2FR5 - chains A and B of the 4 polymer chains in the assembly; structure by X-ray diffraction, 1.48 A resolution.

== Chain A (and B) ==
Molecule: Cytidine deaminase
Organism: Mus musculus
Notes: EC 3.5.4.5; chain B of this document is another copy of the same molecule, construct and numbering; everything in this record applies to it too
UniProtKB: P56389 (CDD_MOUSE); residue numbers follow UniProt; this construct covers 1-146
Sequence (146 residues; each row starts with the number of its first residue):
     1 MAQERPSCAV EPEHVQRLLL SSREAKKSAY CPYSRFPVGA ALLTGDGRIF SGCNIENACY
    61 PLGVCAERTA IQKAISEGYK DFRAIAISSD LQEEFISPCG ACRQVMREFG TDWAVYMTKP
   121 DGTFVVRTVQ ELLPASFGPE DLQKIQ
Unresolved in the structure: 1-10 (chain B: 1-10, 145-146)
Swiss-Prot annotation at these positions:
  - active site: Glu-67 (Proton donor)
  - binding site (substrate): Asn-54 to Glu-56
  - binding site (Zn(2+)): Cys-65, Cys-99, Cys-102
Metal / ion sites: Zn2+: Cys-65, Cys-99, Cys-102 (together with tetrahydrouridine)
Residues lining bound ligands:
  - tetrahydrouridine (TYU), molecule 1: Ser-34, Phe-36, Val-38, Asn-54, Glu-56, Val-64, Cys-65, Ala-66, Glu-67, Ser-97, Pro-98, Cys-99, Cys-102
  - tetrahydrouridine (TYU), molecule 2: Ala-58, Cys-59, Tyr-60, Pro-61

== Interface between chain A and chain B ==
Contacting residue pairs (42):
  Phe-36(A) / Asp-141(B)
  Phe-36(A) / Leu-142(B)  hydrophobic
  Leu-91(A) / Asp-141(B)
  Glu-94(A) / Glu-140(B)
  Glu-94(A) / Asp-141(B)
  Ile-96(A) / Phe-137(B)  hydrophobic
  Ile-96(A) / Asp-141(B)
  Ser-97(A) / Ala-135(B)  hydrogen bond (side chain-backbone)
  Ser-97(A) / Ser-136(B)
  Ser-97(A) / Phe-137(B)
  Cys-99(A) / Gln-104(B)
  Gly-100(A) / Gly-100(B)
  Gly-100(A) / Ala-101(B)
  Gly-100(A) / Gln-104(B)  hydrogen bond (backbone-side chain)
  Gly-100(A) / Leu-133(B)
  Ala-101(A) / Gly-100(B)
  Ala-101(A) / Ala-101(B)
  Arg-103(A) / Leu-133(B)
  Arg-103(A) / Pro-134(B)  hydrogen bond (side chain-backbone)
  Arg-103(A) / Ala-135(B)  hydrogen bond (side chain-backbone)
  Arg-103(A) / Ser-136(B)
  Gln-104(A) / Cys-99(B)
  Gln-104(A) / Gly-100(B)  hydrogen bond (side chain-backbone)
  Glu-131(A) / Pro-134(B)
  Leu-132(A) / Pro-134(B)
  Leu-133(A) / Gly-100(B)
  Leu-133(A) / Arg-103(B)
  Pro-134(A) / Arg-103(B)  hydrogen bond (backbone-side chain)
  Pro-134(A) / Glu-131(B)
  Pro-134(A) / Leu-132(B)
  Pro-134(A) / Pro-134(B)
  Ala-135(A) / Ser-97(B)  hydrogen bond (backbone-side chain)
  Ala-135(A) / Arg-103(B)  hydrogen bond (backbone-side chain)
  Ser-136(A) / Arg-103(B)
  Phe-137(A) / Ile-96(B)  hydrophobic
  Phe-137(A) / Ser-97(B)
  Glu-140(A) / Glu-94(B)
  Asp-141(A) / Phe-36(B)
  Asp-141(A) / Leu-91(B)
  Asp-141(A) / Ile-96(B)
  Leu-142(A) / Phe-36(B)  hydrophobic
  Gln-143(A) / Glu-93(B)  hydrogen bond
Interface residues without a listed pair, chain A (22 interface residues in all): Pro-98
Interface residues without a listed pair, chain B (22 interface residues in all): Pro-98

== In short ==
Chain A and chain B each contribute 22 residues to their interface; the contacts include 9 hydrogen bonds.
Polar contacts include Ser-97(A)/Ala-135(B), Gly-100(A)/Gln-104(B) and Arg-103(A)/Pro-134(B). Chain A binds
tetrahydrouridine. From UniProt: active-site residue Glu-67(A), 3 substrate-binding residues and 3
Zn2+-binding residues on chain A.
Chain A and chain B are both Cytidine deaminase (Mus musculus); the structure, Crystal Structure of Mouse
Cytidine Deaminase Complexed with Tetrahydrouridine, was determined by X-ray diffraction together with 2FR6
and 1ZAB from the same study.
